8V9L - chains A and E of the 59 polymer chains in the assembly; structure by electron microscopy, 3.00 A resolution.

== Chain A ==
Molecule: 23S Ribosomal RNA
Organism: Mycolicibacterium smegmatis MC2 155
Sequence (3164 nucleotides; numbered -2 to 3161; the number before each row is that of its first residue; numbers below 1 keep their minus sign (U-2 is residue -2)):
    -2 UUGUAAGUGUUUAAGGGCGCAUGGUGGAUGCCUUGGCACUGGGAGCCGAU
    48 GAAGGACGUAGGAGGCUGCGAUAAGCCUCGGGGAGCUGUCAACCGAGCGU
    98 UGAUCCGAGGAUGUCCGAAUGGGGAAACCCGGCACGAGUGAUGUCGUGUC
   148 ACCAGGCGCUGAAUAUAUAGGCGUCUGGGGGGAACGCGGGGAAGUGAAAC
   198 AUCUCAGUACCCGUAGGAAGAGAAAACAAAAUGUGAUUCCGUGAGUAGUG
   248 GCGAGCGAAAGCGGAGGAUGGCUAAACCGUAUGCAUGUGAUACCGGGUAG
   298 GGGUUGUGUGUGCGGGGUUGUGGGACCUAUCUUUCCGGCUCUACCUGGCU
   348 GGAGGGCAGUGAGAAAAUGUUGUGGUUAGCGGAAAUGGCUUGGGAUGGCC
   398 UGCCGUAGACGGUGAGAGCCCGGUACGUGAAAACCCGACGUCUGUCUUGA
   448 UGGUGUUCCCGAGUAGCAGCGGGCCCGUGGAAUCUGCUGUGAAUCUGCCG
   498 GGACCACCCGGUAAGCCUGAAUACUUCCCAGUGACCGAUAGCGGAUUAGU
   548 ACCGUGAGGGAAUGGUGAAAAGUACCCCGGGAGGGGAGUGAAAGAGUACC
   598 UGAAACCGUGCGCUUACAAUCCGUCAGAGCCCUCGACGUGUCGUGGGGUG
   648 AUGGCGUGCCUUUUGAAGAAUGAGCCUGCGAGUCAGGGACAUGUCGCGAG
   698 GUUAACCCGGGUGGGGUAGCCGCAGCGAAAGCGAGUCUGAAUAGGGCGUA
   748 UCCACACAAGAGUGUGUGGUGUAGUGGUGUGUUCUGGACCCGAAGCGGAG
   798 UGAUCUACCCAUGGCCAGGGUGAAGCGCGGGUAAGACCGCGUGGAGGCCC
   848 GAACCCACUUAGGUUGAAGACUGAGGGGAUGAGCUGUGGGUAGGGGUGAA
   898 AGGCCAAUCAAACUCCGUGAUAGCUGGUUCUCCCCGAAAUGCAUUUAGGU
   948 GCAGCGUCGCAUGUUUCUUGCCGGAGGUAGAGCUACUGGAUGGCCGAUGG
   998 GCCCCACAGGGUUACUGACGUCAGCCAAACUCCGAAUGCCGGUAAGUCCA
  1048 AGAGUGCGGCAGUGGGACGGCGGGGGAUAAGCUCCGUGCGUCGAGAGGGA
  1098 AACAGCCCAGAUCGCCGGCUAAGGCCCCUAAGCGUGUGCUAAGUGGAAAA
  1148 GGAUGUGCAGUCGCGAAGACAACCAGGAGGUUGGCUUAGAAGCAGCCACC
  1198 CUUGAAAGAGUGCGUAAUAGCUCACUGGUCAAGUGAUUGUGCGCCGAUAA
  1248 UGUAGCGGGGCUCAAGCACACCGCCGAAGCCGCGGCAGCCAACGUGUUGG
  1298 CUGGGUAGGGGAGCGUCCUGCAUCCGGUGAAGCCGCCGAGUGAUCGAGUG
  1348 GUGGAGGGUGUGGGAGUGAGAAUGCAGGCAUGAGUAGCGAUUAGGCAAGU
  1398 GAGAACCUUGCCCGCCGAAAGACCAAGGGUUCCUGGGCCAGGCCAGUCCG
  1448 CCCAGGGUGAGUCGGGACCUAAGGCGAGGCCGACAGGCGUAGUCGAUGGA
  1498 CAACGGGUUGAUAUUCCCGUACCCGUGUAUGUGCGUCCAUGAUGAAUCAG
  1548 CGGUACUAACCAUCCAAAACCACCGUGACCGCACCUUUCGGGGUGUGGCG
  1598 UUGGUGGGGCUGCAUGGGACCUUCGUUGGUAGUAGUCAAGCGAUGGGGUG
  1648 ACGCAGGAAGGUAGCCGUACCGGUCAGUGGUAAUACCGGGGUAAGCCUGU
  1698 AGGGAGUCAGAUAGGUAAAUCCGUCUGGCAUAUAUCCUGAGAGGUGAUGC
  1748 AUAGCCGAGUGAGGCGAAUUCGGUGAUCCUAUGCUGCCGAGAAAAGCCUC
  1798 UAGCGAGGACAUACACGGCCCGUACCCCAAACCAACACAGGUGGUCAGGU
  1848 AGAGAAUACUAAGGCGUACGAGUGAACUAUGGUUAAGGAACUCGGCAAAA
  1898 UGCCCCCGUAACUUCGGGAGAAGGGGGACCCACAUGGCGUGUAAGCCUUU
  1948 ACGGCCCAAGCGUGAGUGGGUGGCACAAACCAGUGAGAAGCGACUGUUUA
  1998 CUAAAAACACAGGUCCGUGCGAAGUCGCAAGACGAUGUAUACGGACUGAC
  2048 GCCUGCCCGGUGCUGGAAGGUUAAGAGGACCCGUUAACUCCCUUUGGGGG
  2098 UGAAGCGGAGAAUUUAAGCCCCAGUAAACGGCGGUGGUAACUAUAACCAU
  2148 CCUAAGGUAGCGAAAUUCCUUGUCGGGUAAGUUCCGACCUGCACGAAUGG
  2198 CGUAACGACUUCUCAACUGUCUCAACCAUAGACUCGGCGAAAUUGCACUA
  2248 CGAGUAAAGAUGCUCGUUACGCGCGGCAGGACGAAAAGACCCCGGGACCU
  2298 UCACUACAACUUGGUAUUGGUGCUCGAUACGGUUUGUGUAGGAUAGGUGG
  2348 GAGACUGUGAAGCUCACACGCCAGUGUGGGUGGAGUCGUUGUUGAAAUAC
  2398 CACUCUGAUCGUAUUGGGCCUCUAACCUCGGACCGUAUAUCCGGUUCAGG
  2448 GACAGUGCCUGGUGGGUAGUUUAACUGGGGCGGUUGCCUCCUAAAAUGUA
  2498 ACGGAGGCGCCCAAAGGUUCCCUCAACCUGGACGGCAAUCAGGUGUUGAG
  2548 UGUAAGUGCACAAGGGAGCUUGACUGCGAGACGGACAUGUCGAGCAGGGA
  2598 CGAAAGUCGGGACUAGUGAUCCGGCACCUCUGAGUGGAAGGGGUGUCGCU
  2648 CAACGGAUAAAAGGUACCCCGGGGAUAACAGGCUGAUCUUCCCCAAGAGU
  2698 CCAUAUCGACGGGAUGGUUUGGCACCUCGAUGUCGGCUCGUCGCAUCCUG
  2748 GGGCUGGAGCAGGUCCCAAGGGUUGGGCUGUUCGCCCAUUAAAGCGGCAC
  2798 GCGAGCUGGGUUUAGAACGUCGUGAGACAGUUCGGUCUCUAUCCGCCGCG
  2848 CGCGUCAGAAGCUUGAGGAAACCUGUCCCUAGUACGAGAGGACCGGGACG
  2898 GACGAACCUCUGGUAUACCAGUUGUCCCACCAGGGGCACGGCUGGAUAGC
  2948 CACGUUCGGACAGGAUAACCGCUGAAAGCAUCUAAGCGGGAAACCUCUUC
  2998 CAAGACCAGGCUUCUCACCCUCUAGGAGGGAUAAGGCCCCCCGCAGACCA
  3048 CGGGAUUGAUAGACCAGACCUGGAAGCCUAGUAAUAGGUGCAGGGAACUG
  3098 GCACUAACCGGCCGAAAACUUACAACACCCCAUAAUCGUUGUAAGAAGAA
  3148 AACAUUGACGCACC
Unresolved in the structure: -2 to 1, 1563-1608, 3121-3161

== Chain E ==
Molecule: Large ribosomal subunit protein uL4
Organism: Mycolicibacterium smegmatis MC2 155
Reference sequence: A0QSD2 (RL4_MYCS2); residue numbers follow UniProt; this construct covers 1-215
Amino-acid sequence (215 residues; row label = number of the first residue in the row):
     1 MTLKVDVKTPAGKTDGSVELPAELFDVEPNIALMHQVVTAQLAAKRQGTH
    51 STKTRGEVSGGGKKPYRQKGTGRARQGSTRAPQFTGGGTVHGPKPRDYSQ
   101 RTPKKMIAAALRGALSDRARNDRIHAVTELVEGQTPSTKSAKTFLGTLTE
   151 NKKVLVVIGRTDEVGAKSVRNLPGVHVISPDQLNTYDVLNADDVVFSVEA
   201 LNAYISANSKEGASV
Unresolved in the structure: 1, 211-215

== Chain A / chain E interface ==
Residue-residue contacts - 145 pairs, chain A then chain E:
  C34(A) - Ser51(E)  sugar contact
  A35(A) - Thr49(E)  base contact
  A35(A) - Ser51(E)  sugar contact
  A35(A) - Pro95(E)  sugar contact
  C401(A) - Lys139(E)  salt bridge to the phosphate
  G402(A) - Thr138(E)  sugar contact
  G402(A) - Lys139(E)  hydrogen bond to the base
  G402(A) - Lys142(E)  hydrogen bond to the base
  G402(A) - Asn171(E)  hydrogen bond to the base
  U403(A) - Pro136(E)  sugar contact
  U403(A) - Ser137(E)  phosphate contact
  U403(A) - Thr138(E)  hydrogen bond to the phosphate
  U403(A) - Lys167(E)  hydrogen bond to the base
  U403(A) - Arg170(E)  hydrogen bond to the phosphate
  A404(A) - Thr138(E)  phosphate contact
  A404(A) - Arg170(E)  salt bridge to the phosphate
  A404(A) - Asn171(E)  phosphate contact
  G405(A) - Asn171(E)  hydrogen bond to the sugar
  G405(A) - Pro173(E)  base contact
  A422(A) - Arg170(E)  hydrogen bond to the sugar
  U529(A) - Gln47(E)  hydrogen bond to the sugar
  G530(A) - Gln47(E)  hydrogen bond to the sugar
  G530(A) - Thr49(E)  hydrogen bond to the base
  A531(A) - Leu42(E)  hydrogen bond to the base
  A531(A) - Ala43(E)  base contact
  A531(A) - Arg46(E)  phosphate contact
  A531(A) - Gln47(E)  hydrogen bond to the phosphate
  C532(A) - Arg46(E)  salt bridge to the phosphate
  C532(A) - Thr49(E)  sugar contact
  C532(A) - His50(E)  phosphate contact
  U536(A) - Thr85(E)  base contact
  A537(A) - Thr85(E)  phosphate contact
  A537(A) - Gly86(E)  hydrogen bond to the phosphate
  G538(A) - Thr89(E)  phosphate contact
  C539(A) - Lys53(E)  salt bridge to the phosphate
  G540(A) - Val58(E)  phosphate contact
  G540(A) - Ser59(E)  hydrogen bond to the phosphate
  G546(A) - Ser59(E)  base contact
  G557(A) - Gly60(E)  phosphate contact
  G557(A) - Gly61(E)  phosphate contact
  A558(A) - Arg80(E)  salt bridge to the phosphate
  G675(A) - Thr85(E)  base contact
  G677(A) - Pro82(E)  sugar contact
  A678(A) - Val90(E)  sugar contact
  A678(A) - His91(E)  phosphate contact
  G679(A) - His91(E)  phosphate contact
  U680(A) - His91(E)  stacking on the base
  C681(A) - Arg96(E)  sugar contact
  A682(A) - Arg96(E)  salt bridge to the phosphate
  G684(A) - Arg101(E)  base contact
  C692(A) - Asn30(E)  phosphate contact
  C692(A) - Leu33(E)  sugar contact
  C692(A) - Met106(E)  base contact
  G693(A) - Asn30(E)  hydrogen bond to the phosphate
  G693(A) - Met106(E)  sugar contact
  C694(A) - Lys105(E)  hydrogen bond to the sugar
  G698(A) - Lys105(E)  salt bridge to the phosphate
  U699(A) - Lys105(E)  salt bridge to the phosphate
  U700(A) - Arg101(E)  hydrogen bond to the phosphate
  U700(A) - Pro103(E)  phosphate contact
  U700(A) - Lys104(E)  phosphate contact
  A701(A) - Arg101(E)  salt bridge to the phosphate
  G706(A) - Arg160(E)  hydrogen bond to the sugar
  G706(A) - Gln182(E)  base contact
  G708(A) - His176(E)  hydrogen bond to the base
  G708(A) - Asn184(E)  base contact
  G708(A) - Asp187(E)  hydrogen bond to the base
  U709(A) - Gln41(E)  hydrogen bond to the sugar
  U709(A) - Ala44(E)  sugar contact
  U709(A) - Lys45(E)  hydrogen bond to the base
  U709(A) - Asn184(E)  hydrogen bond to the sugar
  G710(A) - Gln41(E)  phosphate contact
  G710(A) - Ile107(E)  phosphate contact
  G710(A) - Asp181(E)  hydrogen bond to the sugar
  G710(A) - Gln182(E)  hydrogen bond to the base
  G710(A) - Leu183(E)  sugar contact
  G710(A) - Asn184(E)  sugar contact
  G711(A) - Ile107(E)  phosphate contact
  G713(A) - Lys104(E)  hydrogen bond to the base
  G773(A) - Pro103(E)  sugar contact
  G773(A) - Met106(E)  base contact
  G774(A) - Gln36(E)  hydrogen bond to the base
  G774(A) - Arg101(E)  salt bridge to the phosphate
  G774(A) - Thr102(E)  sugar contact
  G774(A) - Pro103(E)  sugar contact
  U775(A) - Gln36(E)  sugar contact
  U775(A) - Gln100(E)  phosphate contact
  U775(A) - Arg101(E)  phosphate contact
  C786(A) - His91(E)  hydrogen bond to the sugar
  C787(A) - Val90(E)  sugar contact
  C788(A) - Arg55(E)  salt bridge to the phosphate
  C788(A) - Pro82(E)  phosphate contact
  C788(A) - Gln83(E)  sugar contact
  G789(A) - Arg55(E)  salt bridge to the phosphate
  G789(A) - Lys64(E)  phosphate contact
  G789(A) - Gln68(E)  hydrogen bond to the sugar
  G789(A) - Arg75(E)  sugar contact
  G789(A) - Gly77(E)  hydrogen bond to the phosphate
  G789(A) - Ser78(E)  phosphate contact
  A790(A) - Lys64(E)  salt bridge to the phosphate
  A790(A) - Gln68(E)  sugar contact
  A790(A) - Gly77(E)  phosphate contact
  A791(A) - Lys64(E)  phosphate contact
  U911(A) - Lys63(E)  salt bridge to the phosphate
  C912(A) - Lys63(E)  phosphate contact
  C913(A) - Gly62(E)  phosphate contact
  G916(A) - Thr54(E)  hydrogen bond to the base
  G916(A) - Arg55(E)  sugar contact
  G916(A) - Gly56(E)  base contact
  U922(A) - Arg75(E)  hydrogen bond to the base
  G1317(A) - Tyr186(E)  hydrogen bond to the sugar
  C1318(A) - Tyr186(E)  sugar contact
  A1319(A) - Lys153(E)  salt bridge to the phosphate
  G1359(A) - His35(E)  hydrogen bond to the sugar
  G1360(A) - His35(E)  phosphate contact
  G1361(A) - Arg46(E)  sugar contact
  A1362(A) - Arg96(E)  salt bridge to the phosphate
  G1363(A) - Thr52(E)  base contact
  G1363(A) - Thr89(E)  base contact
  G1363(A) - His91(E)  sugar contact
  G1363(A) - Pro93(E)  base contact
  A1369(A) - Gln83(E)  base contact
  U1370(A) - Gly72(E)  base contact
  U1370(A) - Arg73(E)  hydrogen bond to the base
  U1370(A) - Ala74(E)  phosphate contact
  G1371(A) - Ala74(E)  phosphate contact
  G1371(A) - Gln76(E)  hydrogen bond to the phosphate
  G1371(A) - Gln83(E)  hydrogen bond to the base
  C1372(A) - Gln76(E)  phosphate contact
  C1372(A) - Gln83(E)  sugar contact
  C1372(A) - Phe84(E)  sugar contact
  C1372(A) - Thr85(E)  hydrogen bond to the sugar
  A1373(A) - Thr85(E)  hydrogen bond to the sugar
  A2283(A) - Gly70(E)  phosphate contact
  A2283(A) - Gly72(E)  phosphate contact
  A2284(A) - Lys69(E)  hydrogen bond to the sugar
  A2284(A) - Gly70(E)  hydrogen bond to the phosphate
  A2284(A) - Gly72(E)  phosphate contact
  A2284(A) - Arg75(E)  base contact
  G2285(A) - Lys69(E)  salt bridge to the phosphate
  C2667(A) - Lys69(E)  phosphate contact
  G2668(A) - Gln68(E)  hydrogen bond to the phosphate
  G2668(A) - Lys69(E)  salt bridge to the phosphate
  G2668(A) - Arg75(E)  phosphate contact
  G2669(A) - Arg75(E)  salt bridge to the phosphate
Interface residues without a listed pair, chain A (81 interface residues in all): C36, A406, C423, C676, G707, G784, U1320
Interface residues without a listed pair, chain E (83 interface residues in all): Ala32, Thr39, Glu57, Thr71, Gly92, Ala108, Lys152, Leu172, Asn190

== In short ==
81 residues of chain A and 83 residues of chain E are in contact; the contacts include 43 hydrogen bonds, 19
salt bridges and 1 aromatic stacking contact. Polar contacts include G402(A)-Lys139(E), G402(A)-Lys142(E) and
G402(A)-Asn171(E).
Here chain A is 23S Ribosomal RNA and chain E is Large ribosomal subunit protein uL4, both from
Mycolicibacterium smegmatis MC2 155. Entry 8V9L (Cryo-EM structure of the Mycobacterium smegmatis 70S ribosome
in complex with hibernation factor Msmeg1130 (Balon) and ...) was determined by electron microscopy (same
publication as 8V9J and 8V9K).
